1ZBE - chains 2 and 3 of the 4 polymer chains in the assembly; structure by X-ray diffraction, 3.00 A resolution.

# Chain 2
Protein: Coat protein VP2
Source organism: Foot-and-mouth disease virus
UniProt: P03306 (POLG_FMDV1); residues 1-218 here correspond to UniProt positions 287-504 (UniProt number = residue number + 286)
Amino-acid sequence (218 residues; numbered 1 to 218; the number before each row is that of its first residue):
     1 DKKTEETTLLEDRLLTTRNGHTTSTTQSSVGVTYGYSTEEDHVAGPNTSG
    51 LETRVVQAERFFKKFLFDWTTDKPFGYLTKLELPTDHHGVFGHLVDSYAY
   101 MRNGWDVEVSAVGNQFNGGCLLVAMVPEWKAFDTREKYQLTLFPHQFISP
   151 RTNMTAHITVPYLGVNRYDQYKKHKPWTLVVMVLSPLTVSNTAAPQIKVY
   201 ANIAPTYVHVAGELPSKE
Unresolved in the structure: 1-11
Differences from the reference sequence: engineered mutation L14 (Ile300 in P03306)
Swiss-Prot annotation at these positions:
  - site: E218 (Cleavage)
From the paper describing this entry:
  - contacts within the chain: K130-E136

# Chain 3
Protein: Coat protein VP3
Source organism: Foot-and-mouth disease virus
UniProt: P03306 (POLG_FMDV1); residues 1-221 here correspond to UniProt positions 505-725 (UniProt number = residue number + 504)
Amino-acid sequence (221 residues; row label = number of the first residue in the row):
     1 GIFPVACADGYGGLVTTDPKTADPVYGKVYNPPKTNYPGRFTNLLDVAEA
    51 CPTFLRFDDGKPYVVTRADDTRLLAKFDVSLAAKHMSNTYLSGIAQYYTQ
   101 YSGTINLHFMFTGSTDSKARYMVAYIPPGVETPPDTPEEAAHCIHAEWDT
   151 GLNSKFTFSIPYVSAADYAYTASDTAETTNVQGWVCVYQITHGKAENDTL
   201 LVSASAGKDFELRLPIDPRTQ
Swiss-Prot annotation at these positions:
  - site: Q221 (Cleavage)
From the paper describing this entry:
  - contacts within the chain: R72-E138 (hydrogen bond)
  - conformationally variable residues (loop rearrangement): T66 to R72

# Interface between chain 2 and chain 3
Pairs across the interface (38):
  P46(2) with D167(3)
  N47(2) with Y162(3); V163(3); S164(3), hydrogen bond (side chain-backbone); A165(3), hydrogen bond (side chain-backbone); A166(3); D167(3)
  T48(2) with Y162(3)
  S49(2) with Y162(3), hydrogen bond (side chain-backbone)
  L51(2) with P161(3), hydrophobic
  A99(2) with P127(3), hydrophobic; P128(3)
  Y100(2) with P128(3); V163(3); S164(3); A165(3)
  N166(2) with A165(3); A166(3)
  R167(2) with A165(3); D167(3), salt bridge
  Y168(2) with A165(3)
  G212(2) with P127(3)
  E213(2) with P127(3); H142(3); C143(3), hydrogen bond (backbone-side chain); I144(3)
  L214(2) with P127(3), hydrophobic; P128(3); H142(3); C143(3)
  P215(2) with I126(3); V130(3), hydrophobic; E139(3); C143(3)
  S216(2) with E139(3), hydrogen bond (backbone-backbone); H142(3)
  K217(2) with E139(3)
  E218(2) with E139(3)
Also at the interface, not in a pair above, chain 2 (18 interface residues in all): A211
Also at the interface, not in a pair above, chain 3 (20 interface residues in all): G129, P134, E138, A140, Q182

# In short
18 residues of chain 2 face 20 of chain 3 across their interface, with 5 hydrogen bonds and 1 salt bridge.
Polar contacts include R167(2)-D167(3), N47(2)-S164(3) and N47(2)-A165(3). From the paper: conformational
variability at T66(3); contacts within the chain involving E136(2), K130(2) and R72(3) among others.
Chain 2 is Coat protein VP2 and chain 3 is Coat protein VP3, both from Foot-and-mouth disease virus; the
structure, Foot-and Mouth Disease Virus Serotype A1061, was determined by X-ray diffraction together with 1ZBA
from the same study.
